5G12 - chains A and B; structure by X-ray diffraction, 2.02 A resolution.

== Chain A (and B) ==
Protein: HDAH
Source organism: Pseudomonas aeruginosa
Notes: chain B of this document is another copy of the same molecule, construct and numbering; everything in this record applies to it too
Reference sequence: Q9HXM1 (Q9HXM1_PSEAE); residue numbers follow UniProt; this construct covers 2-380
Chain sequence (379 residues; row label = number of the first residue in the row):
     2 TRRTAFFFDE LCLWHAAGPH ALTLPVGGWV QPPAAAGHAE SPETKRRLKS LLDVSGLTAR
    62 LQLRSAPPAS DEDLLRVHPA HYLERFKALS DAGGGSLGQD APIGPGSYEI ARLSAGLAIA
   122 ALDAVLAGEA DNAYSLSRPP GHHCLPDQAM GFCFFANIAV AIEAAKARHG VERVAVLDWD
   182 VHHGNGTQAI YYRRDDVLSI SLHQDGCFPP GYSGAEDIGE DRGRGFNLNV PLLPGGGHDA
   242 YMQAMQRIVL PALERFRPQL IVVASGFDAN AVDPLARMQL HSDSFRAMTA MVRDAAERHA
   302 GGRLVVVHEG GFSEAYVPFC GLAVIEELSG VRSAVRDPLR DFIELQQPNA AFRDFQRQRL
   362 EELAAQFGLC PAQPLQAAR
Disordered / not traced: 2, 372-380 (chain B: 2, 377-380)
Construct notes: engineered mutation Phe313 (Tyr in Q9HXM1)
Metal / ion sites: K+ site 1: Asp179, Asp181, His183, Ser202, Leu203; Zn2+: Asp181, His183, Asp269; K+ site 2: Tyr192, Arg195, Val198, Phe227
UniProt features mapped onto this chain:
  - active site: His144 (Proton donor/acceptor)
  - binding site (Zn(2+)): Asp181, His183, Asp269
  - mutagenesis: His143 (H143A: Loss of enzymatic activity against both acetylated and trifluoroacetylated lysine substrates), His144 (H144A: Loss of enzymatic activity against both acetylated and trifluoroacetylated lysine substrates)

== How chain A and chain B interact ==
Pairs across the interface (84):
  Ala22(A) with Arg48(B); Ala316(B)
  Leu23(A) with Val273(B), hydrophobic; Ala316(B), hydrophobic
  Leu25(A) with Pro339(B), hydrophobic; Leu340(B), hydrophobic
  Trp30(A) with Phe320(B); Ala335(B); Val336(B), hydrophobic; Arg337(B)
  Gln32(A) with Arg48(B), hydrogen bond (backbone-side chain); Ser51(B)
  Pro33(A) with Arg48(B), hydrogen bond (backbone-side chain)
  Pro34(A) with Arg48(B)
  Ala35(A) with Glu44(B)
  Glu44(A) with Ala35(B)
  Arg48(A) with Ala22(B); Gln32(B), hydrogen bond (side chain-backbone); Pro33(B), hydrogen bond (side chain-backbone); Pro34(B)
  Ser51(A) with Gln32(B)
  Leu52(A) with Trp30(B)
  Gln205(A) with Gln280(B)
  Asp206(A) with Asn350(B), hydrogen bond
  Gly207(A) with Leu346(B); Gln347(B)
  Cys208(A) with Gln347(B), hydrogen bond (backbone-side chain)
  Pro211(A) with Phe343(B), hydrophobic; Leu346(B), hydrophobic
  Gly212(A) with Leu346(B), hydrogen bond (backbone-backbone)
  Leu234(A) with Phe353(B), hydrophobic
  Pro235(A) with Pro235(B); Gly236(B); Gln280(B); Phe353(B)
  Gly236(A) with Pro235(B); Gly236(B)
  Asn271(A) with Arg278(B), hydrogen bond (backbone-side chain)
  Ala272(A) with Pro275(B); Arg278(B), hydrogen bond (backbone-side chain)
  Val273(A) with Pro275(B); Arg278(B)
  Asp274(A) with Arg278(B), hydrogen bond (backbone-side chain)
  Pro275(A) with Ala272(B); Val273(B)
  Ala277(A) with Arg278(B), hydrogen bond (backbone-side chain)
  Arg278(A) with Asn271(B), hydrogen bond (side chain-backbone); Ala272(B), hydrogen bond (side chain-backbone); Val273(B); Asp274(B), hydrogen bond (side chain-backbone); Ala277(B), hydrogen bond (side chain-backbone); Arg278(B); Met279(B), hydrogen bond (side chain-backbone); Gln280(B)
  Met279(A) with Arg278(B), hydrogen bond (backbone-side chain)
  Gln280(A) with Gln205(B); Pro235(B); Arg278(B)
  Ala316(A) with Ala22(B); Leu23(B), hydrophobic
  Phe320(A) with Trp30(B)
  Ala335(A) with Trp30(B)
  Val336(A) with Trp30(B), hydrophobic
  Arg337(A) with Trp30(B)
  Pro339(A) with Leu25(B), hydrophobic
  Leu340(A) with Leu25(B), hydrophobic
  Phe343(A) with Phe209(B), hydrophobic; Pro211(B), hydrophobic
  Leu346(A) with Gly207(B); Pro211(B), hydrophobic; Gly212(B), hydrogen bond (backbone-backbone)
  Gln347(A) with Gly207(B); Cys208(B), hydrogen bond (side chain-backbone)
  Asn350(A) with Asp206(B), hydrogen bond; Leu234(B); Arg360(B)
  Ala352(A) with Phe356(B); Arg360(B)
  Phe353(A) with Pro235(B); Phe353(B), hydrophobic
  Phe356(A) with Ala352(B); Phe356(B), hydrophobic
  Arg360(A) with Asn350(B); Ala352(B)
Interface residues without a listed pair, chain A (50 interface residues in all): Val31, Ala36, Val55, Phe209, Glu315
Interface residues without a listed pair, chain B (51 interface residues in all): Val31, Ala36, Ala37, Leu52, Val55, Ser56

== Overview ==
50 residues of chain A face 51 of chain B across their interface; the contacts include 20 hydrogen bonds.
Polar contacts include Gln32(A)-Arg48(B), Pro33(A)-Arg48(B) and Asp206(A)-Asn350(B). From UniProt: active-site
residue His144(A), 3 Zn2+-binding residues and 2 mutagenesis sites on chain A.
Chain A and chain B are both HDAH (Pseudomonas aeruginosa); the structure, Pseudomonas aeruginosa HDAH (Y313F)
unliganded, was determined by X-ray diffraction (same publication as 5G0Y, 5G13, 5G0X, 5G10 and 5G11).
